PDB entry 1FZ9 | X-ray diffraction, 2.30 A resolution | chains C and D of the 6 polymer chains in the assembly

# Chain C (and D)
Molecule: Methane monooxygenase component A, beta chain
From: Methylococcus capsulatus
Notes: EC 1.14.13.25; chain D of this document is another copy of the same molecule, construct and numbering; everything in this record applies to it too
UniProt: P18798 (MEMB_METCA); residues 1-389 here = UniProt positions 1-389
Chain sequence (389 residues; row label = number of the first residue in the row):
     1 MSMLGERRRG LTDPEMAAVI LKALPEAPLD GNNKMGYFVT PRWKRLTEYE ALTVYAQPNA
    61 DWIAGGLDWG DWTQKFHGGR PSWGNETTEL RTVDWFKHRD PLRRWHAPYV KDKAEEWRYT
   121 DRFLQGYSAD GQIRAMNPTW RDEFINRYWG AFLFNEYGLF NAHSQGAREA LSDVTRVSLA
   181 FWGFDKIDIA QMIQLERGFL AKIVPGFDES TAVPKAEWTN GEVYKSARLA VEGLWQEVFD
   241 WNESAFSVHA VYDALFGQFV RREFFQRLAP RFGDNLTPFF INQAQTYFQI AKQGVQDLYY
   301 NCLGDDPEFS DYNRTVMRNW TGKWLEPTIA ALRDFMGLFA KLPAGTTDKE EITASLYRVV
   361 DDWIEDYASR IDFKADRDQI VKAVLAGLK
Not modelled in the structure: 1
Construct notes: conflict Arg370 (Ala in P18798)
Ion coordination: Ca2+ site 1 near Glu222 (its only coordinating residue here); Ca2+ site 2 near Asp348 (its only coordinating residue here)
Residues lining bound ligands:
  - iodoethane (ETI), molecule 1: Leu102, Thr286, Gln289, Ile290, Gln293
  - iodoethane (ETI), molecule 2: Glu116, Asn282, Gln283, Thr286, Tyr287
  - iodoethane (ETI), molecule 3: Arg122, Gln125, Gly126

# Chain C / chain D interface
Contacting residue pairs (59):
  Met3(C) - Pro25(D)
  Met3(C) - Ala27(D)
  Met3(C) - Pro28(D)
  Leu4(C) - Leu21(D)  hydrophobic
  Leu11(C) - Thr12(D)
  Thr12(C) - Leu11(D)
  Pro14(C) - Pro14(D)
  Pro14(C) - Ala18(D)
  Pro25(C) - Met3(D)
  Ala27(C) - Met3(D)
  Pro28(C) - Met3(D)
  Lys111(C) - Arg118(D)
  Asp112(C) - Arg118(D)  salt bridge
  Asp112(C) - Arg122(D)  salt bridge
  Glu115(C) - Glu115(D)
  Glu115(C) - Arg118(D)  salt bridge
  Glu115(C) - Arg122(D)  salt bridge
  Glu116(C) - Tyr119(D)
  Glu116(C) - Arg122(D)  salt bridge
  Arg118(C) - Asp112(D)  salt bridge
  Arg118(C) - Glu115(D)  salt bridge
  Tyr119(C) - Glu116(D)
  Tyr119(C) - Tyr119(D)  hydrophobic
  Tyr119(C) - Phe279(D)
  Tyr119(C) - Gln283(D)  hydrogen bond
  Arg122(C) - Asp112(D)  salt bridge
  Arg122(C) - Glu115(D)  salt bridge
  Arg122(C) - Glu116(D)  salt bridge
  Arg122(C) - Thr286(D)
  Phe123(C) - Asn282(D)
  Gly126(C) - Gln289(D)
  Ala129(C) - Gln289(D)
  Asp130(C) - Gln258(D)
  Asp130(C) - Arg262(D)  salt bridge
  Asp130(C) - Gln285(D)
  Asp130(C) - Gln289(D)  hydrogen bond
  Gln132(C) - Gln266(D)  hydrogen bond
  Arg134(C) - Arg262(D)
  Arg134(C) - Arg358(D)
  Arg134(C) - Asp362(D)  salt bridge
  Gln258(C) - Asp130(D)
  Arg262(C) - Asp130(D)  salt bridge
  Arg262(C) - Arg134(D)
  Gln266(C) - Gln132(D)  hydrogen bond
  Gln266(C) - Asn275(D)
  Pro270(C) - Pro270(D)
  Pro270(C) - Asn275(D)
  Asn275(C) - Gln266(D)  hydrogen bond (side chain-backbone)
  Asn275(C) - Pro278(D)
  Pro278(C) - Asn275(D)
  Phe279(C) - Tyr119(D)
  Asn282(C) - Phe123(D)
  Gln283(C) - Tyr119(D)  hydrogen bond
  Gln285(C) - Asp130(D)
  Gln289(C) - Gly126(D)
  Gln289(C) - Ala129(D)
  Gln289(C) - Asp130(D)  hydrogen bond
  Arg358(C) - Arg134(D)
  Asp362(C) - Arg134(D)  salt bridge
Interface residues without a listed pair, chain C (41 interface residues in all): Ala17, Ala18, Leu21, Leu24, Glu26, Thr286, Lys292
Interface residues without a listed pair, chain D (41 interface residues in all): Leu4, Ala17, Leu24, Glu26, Lys111, Arg271

# In short
The chain C/chain D interface involves 41 residues from each chain, with 7 hydrogen bonds and 14 salt bridges.
Polar contacts include Asp112(C)-Arg118(D), Asp112(C)-Arg122(D) and Glu115(C)-Arg118(D). Bound to chain C: 3
copies of iodoethane.
Chain C and chain D are both Methane monooxygenase component A, beta chain (Methylococcus capsulatus); the
structure, Methane monooxygenase hydroxylase, form II cocrystallized with iodoethane, was determined by X-ray
diffraction, deposited together with 1FZ8, 1FZH and 1FZI.
